Entry 4BAL (X-ray diffraction, 1.30 A resolution); this record covers chain A.

[Chain A]
Name: Thaumatin-1
Source organism: Thaumatococcus daniellii
UniProtKB: P02883 (THM1_THADA); residues 1-207 here = UniProt positions 1-207
Sequence (207 residues; each row starts with the number of its first residue):
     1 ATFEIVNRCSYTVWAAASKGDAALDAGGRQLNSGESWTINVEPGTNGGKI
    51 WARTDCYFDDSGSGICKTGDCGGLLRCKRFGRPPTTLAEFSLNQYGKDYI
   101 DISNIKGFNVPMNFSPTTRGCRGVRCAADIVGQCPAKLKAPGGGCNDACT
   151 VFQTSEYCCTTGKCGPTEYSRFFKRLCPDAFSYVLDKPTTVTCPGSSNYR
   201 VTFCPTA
Disulfide bonds: Cys9-Cys204, Cys56-Cys66, Cys71-Cys77, Cys121-Cys193, Cys126-Cys177, Cys134-Cys145, Cys149-Cys158, Cys159-Cys164

[In short]
Chain A is Thaumatin-1 (Thaumatococcus daniellii); the structure, Thaumatin from Thaumatococcus daniellii
structure in complex with the europium tris-hydroxymethyltriazoledipicolinate complex at 1.30 A resolution,
was determined by X-ray diffraction (same publication as 4BAD, 4BAF, 4BAP and 4BAR).
